Entry 8WDV (electron microscopy, 2.24 A resolution); this record covers chains L and 9 of the 36 polymer chains in the assembly.

# Chain L
Molecule: Reaction center protein L chain
Organism: Allochromatium vinosum DSM 180
UniProtKB: P51762 (RCEL_ALLVD); numbering as in UniProt (aligned over 1-278)
Chain sequence (278 residues; numbered 1 to 278; the number before each row is that of its first residue):
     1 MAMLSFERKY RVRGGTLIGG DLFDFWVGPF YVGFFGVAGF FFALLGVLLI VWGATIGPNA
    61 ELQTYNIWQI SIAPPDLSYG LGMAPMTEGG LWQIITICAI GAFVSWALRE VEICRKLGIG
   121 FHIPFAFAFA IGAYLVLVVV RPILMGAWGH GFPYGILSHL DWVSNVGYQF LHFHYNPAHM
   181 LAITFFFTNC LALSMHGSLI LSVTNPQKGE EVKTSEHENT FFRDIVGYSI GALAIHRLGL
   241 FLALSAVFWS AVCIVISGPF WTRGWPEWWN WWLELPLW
Disordered / not traced: 1
Swiss-Prot annotation at these positions:
  - binding site ((7R,8Z)-bacteriochlorophyll b): His-159, His-179
  - binding site (Fe cation): His-196, His-236
  - binding site (a ubiquinone): Phe-222
Ion coordination: Fe ion: His-196, His-236 (shared with 3 residues of chain M)
Ligand contacts:
  - bacteriochlorophyll a (BCL), molecule 1: Val-47, Ile-50, Phe-103, Tyr-134, Leu-137, Phe-152, Ile-156, Leu-157, His-159, Leu-160, Trp-162, Val-163
  - bacteriochlorophyll a (BCL), molecule 2: Phe-103, Phe-127, Ala-130, Ile-131, Ala-133, Tyr-134, Leu-137, Trp-162, Val-163, Ser-164, Val-166, Gly-167, Tyr-168, Phe-173, His-174, His-179, Ala-182, Ile-183, Phe-186, Phe-187, Val-247, Ser-250, Ala-251, Cys-253, Ile-254
  - bacteriochlorophyll a (BCL), molecule 3: Val-163, Tyr-168, His-174, Phe-187
  - bacteriochlorophyll a (BCL), molecule 4: His-174, His-179, Met-180, Ile-183, Thr-184, Phe-187, Thr-188, Leu-191
  - bacteriopheophytin a (BPH), molecule 1: Phe-42, Ala-43, Gly-46, Ile-50, Ile-95, Cys-98, Ala-99, Ala-102, Phe-103, Trp-106, Glu-110, Ile-123, Ala-126, Phe-127, Phe-129, Ala-130, Tyr-134, Phe-152, Tyr-154, Gly-155, Ile-156, His-159, Phe-186, Ala-243, Leu-244, Val-247
  - bacteriopheophytin a (BPH), molecule 2: Phe-187, Cys-190, Leu-191, Ser-194, Met-195, Ile-225, Val-226
  - menaquinone 8 (MQ8): Phe-30, Phe-40, Ala-43, Leu-44, Val-47, Trp-106
  - Ubiquinone-8 (UQ8), molecule 1: Val-37, Ala-38, Phe-41, Phe-42, Leu-45, Leu-81, Gly-82, Met-83, Gln-93, Ile-94, Thr-96, Ile-97, Cys-98, Ile-100, Val-139, Trp-148
  - Ubiquinone-8 (UQ8), molecule 2: Leu-181, Thr-184, Phe-185, Thr-188, Ala-192, Met-195, His-196, Leu-199, Ile-200, Glu-218, Asn-219, Phe-222, Val-226, Tyr-228, Ser-229, Ile-230, Gly-231, Ala-232, Ile-235, Leu-238, Leu-242
  - Ubiquinone-8 (UQ8), molecule 3: Trp-269, Trp-271, Trp-272, Leu-277, Trp-278
  - Z41 ((2S)-3-hydroxypropane-1,2-diyl dihexadecanoate): Phe-129, Gly-132, Ala-133, Val-136, Val-140, Phe-248, Ala-251, Val-255, Ile-256, Phe-260

# Chain 9
Molecule: Antenna complex alpha/beta subunit
Organism: Allochromatium vinosum DSM 180
UniProtKB: D3RP69 (D3RP69_ALLVD); residues 5-48 here correspond to UniProt positions 1-44 (UniProt number = residue number - 4)
Chain sequence (44 residues; row label = number of the first residue in the row):
     5 MHKIWQIFDP RRTLVALFGF LFVLGLLIHF ILLSSPAFNW LSGS
Disordered / not traced: 48
Modified positions: Met-5 (N-formylmethionine; FME)
Ligand contacts:
  - bacteriochlorophyll a (BCL), molecule 1: Phe-22, Leu-25, Phe-26, Gly-29, His-33, Leu-36, Trp-44
  - bacteriochlorophyll a (BCL), molecule 2: Leu-25, Leu-28, Gly-29, Ile-32, His-33, Leu-36, Phe-42
  - spirilloxanthin (CRT), molecule 1: Met-5, Lys-7, Ile-8, Gln-10, Ile-11
  - spirilloxanthin (CRT), molecule 2: Leu-18, Leu-21, Phe-22, Leu-25, Leu-28, Leu-31, Ile-32, Ile-35
  - spirilloxanthin (CRT), molecule 3: Phe-26, Gly-29, Leu-30, His-33, Phe-34, Leu-37, Trp-44
  - Ubiquinone-8 (UQ8): Val-19, Phe-22, Gly-23, Phe-26, Val-27, Leu-30

# Chain L / chain 9 interface
Residue-residue contacts (22; chain L residue first):
  Asp-21(L) / Arg-15(9)  hydrogen bond (backbone-side chain)
  Leu-22(L) / Arg-15(9)  hydrogen bond (backbone-side chain)
  Phe-23(L) / Val-19(9)  hydrophobic
  Phe-25(L) / Arg-16(9)
  Trp-26(L) / Arg-16(9)  hydrogen bond (backbone-side chain)
  Phe-40(L) / Phe-24(9)  hydrophobic
  Phe-41(L) / Ala-20(9)
  Phe-41(L) / Gly-23(9)
  Phe-41(L) / Phe-24(9)
  Phe-41(L) / Val-27(9)  hydrophobic
  Leu-44(L) / Phe-24(9)  hydrophobic
  Leu-44(L) / Val-27(9)  hydrophobic
  Leu-45(L) / Val-27(9)  hydrophobic
  Leu-45(L) / Leu-30(9)  hydrophobic
  Leu-48(L) / Val-27(9)  hydrophobic
  Leu-48(L) / Leu-31(9)  hydrophobic
  Leu-49(L) / Phe-34(9)  hydrophobic
  Trp-52(L) / Ile-35(9)  hydrophobic
  Trp-52(L) / Ser-38(9)  hydrogen bond
  Met-86(L) / Ser-38(9)
  Thr-87(L) / Ser-38(9)
  Ile-94(L) / Phe-34(9)  hydrophobic
Other interface residues (no listed pair), chain L (18 interface residues in all): Val-27, Ile-56, Leu-91
Other interface residues (no listed pair), chain 9 (14 interface residues in all): Leu-37, Ser-39

# In short
18 residues of chain L face 14 of chain 9 across their interface, with 4 hydrogen bonds. Among the polar pairs
are Asp-21(L)/Arg-15(9), Leu-22(L)/Arg-15(9) and Trp-26(L)/Arg-16(9). One Ubiquinone-8 molecule is bound
between chain L and chain 9.
Chain L is Reaction center protein L chain and chain 9 is Antenna complex alpha/beta subunit, both from
Allochromatium vinosum DSM 180; the structure, Photosynthetic LH1-RC complex from the purple sulfur bacterium
Allochromatium vinosum purified by Ca2+-DEAE, was determined by electron microscopy, deposited together with
8WDU.
